PDB entry 3JCP | electron microscopy, 4.60 A resolution (low resolution: residue-level contacts below are approximate; hydrogen-bond / salt-bridge calls are withheld) | chains J and K of the 47 polymer chains in the assembly

# Chain J
Molecule: 26S protease regulatory subunit 8 homolog
Organism: Saccharomyces cerevisiae S288c
Reference sequence: Q01939 (PRS8_YEAST); residue numbers follow UniProt; this construct covers 1-405
Amino-acid sequence (405 residues; each row starts with the number of its first residue):
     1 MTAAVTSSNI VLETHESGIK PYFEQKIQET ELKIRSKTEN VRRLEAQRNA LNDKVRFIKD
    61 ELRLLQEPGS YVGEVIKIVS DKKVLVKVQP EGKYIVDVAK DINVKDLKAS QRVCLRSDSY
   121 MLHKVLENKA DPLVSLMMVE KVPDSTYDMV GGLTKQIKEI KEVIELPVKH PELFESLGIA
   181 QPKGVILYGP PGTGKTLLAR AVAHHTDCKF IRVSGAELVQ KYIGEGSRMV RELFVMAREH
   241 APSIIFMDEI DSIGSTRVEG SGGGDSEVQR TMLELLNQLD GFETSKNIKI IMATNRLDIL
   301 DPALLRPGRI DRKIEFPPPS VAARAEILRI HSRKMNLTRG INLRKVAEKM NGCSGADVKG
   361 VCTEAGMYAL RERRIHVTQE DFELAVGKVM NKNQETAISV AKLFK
Disordered / not traced: 1-23, 397-405
Curated features (UniProtKB/Swiss-Prot):
  - binding site (ATP): Gly189 to Thr196
  - modified residue: Thr2 (N-acetylthreonine)

# Chain K
Molecule: 26S protease regulatory subunit 6B homolog
Organism: Saccharomyces cerevisiae S288c
Reference sequence: P33298 (PRS6B_YEAST); residue numbers follow UniProt; this construct covers 1-428
Amino-acid sequence (428 residues; numbered 1 to 428; the number before each row is that of its first residue):
     1 MEELGIVTPV EKAVEEKPAV KSYASLLAQL NGTVNNNSAL SNVNSDIYFK LKKLEKEYEL
    61 LTLQEDYIKD EQRHLKRELK RAQEEVKRIQ SVPLVIGQFL EPIDQNTGIV SSTTGMSYVV
   121 RILSTLDREL LKPSMSVALH RHSNALVDIL PPDSDSSISV MGENEKPDVT YADVGGLDMQ
   181 KQEIREAVEL PLVQADLYEQ IGIDPPRGVL LYGPPGTGKT MLVKAVANST KAAFIRVNGS
   241 EFVHKYLGEG PRMVRDVFRL ARENAPSIIF IDEVDSIATK RFDAQTGSDR EVQRILIELL
   301 TQMDGFDQST NVKVIMATNR ADTLDPALLR PGRLDRKIEF PSLRDRRERR LIFGTIASKM
   361 SLAPEADLDS LIIRNDSLSG AVIAAIMQEA GLRAVRKNRY VILQSDLEEA YATQVKTDNT
   421 VDKFDFYK
Disordered / not traced: 1-47, 195-204, 419-428
Curated features (UniProtKB/Swiss-Prot):
  - binding site (ATP): Gly213 to Thr220
  - modified residue: Met1 (N-acetylmethionine)
  - cross-link: Lys280 (Glycyl lysine isopeptide (Lys-Gly) (interchain with G-Cter in ubiquitin))

# Interface between chain J and chain K
Contacting residue pairs (70; chain J residue first):
  Glu24(J) - Tyr48(K)
  Lys26(J) - Tyr48(K)
  Ile27(J) - Tyr48(K)
  Ile27(J) - Leu51(K)
  Ile27(J) - Lys52(K)
  Gln28(J) - Leu51(K)
  Thr30(J) - Glu55(K)
  Glu31(J) - Leu51(K)
  Glu31(J) - Glu55(K)
  Glu31(J) - Tyr58(K)
  Ile34(J) - Glu55(K)
  Ile34(J) - Tyr58(K)
  Ile34(J) - Glu59(K)
  Ile34(J) - Thr62(K)
  Lys37(J) - Thr62(K)
  Lys37(J) - Glu65(K)
  Asn40(J) - Glu65(K)
  Val41(J) - Glu65(K)
  Leu44(J) - Glu65(K)
  Leu44(J) - Ile68(K)
  Leu44(J) - Lys69(K)
  Leu44(J) - Gln72(K)
  Leu51(J) - Gln72(K)
  Leu51(J) - Leu75(K)
  Asn52(J) - Leu75(K)
  Val55(J) - Leu75(K)
  Ile58(J) - Leu79(K)
  Ile58(J) - Gln83(K)
  Ile58(J) - Val86(K)
  Glu61(J) - Val86(K)
  Glu61(J) - Ser124(K)
  Leu62(J) - Ile89(K)
  Leu64(J) - Arg121(K)
  Leu65(J) - Ile89(K)
  Leu65(J) - Ser143(K)
  Glu67(J) - Arg121(K)
  Glu67(J) - His142(K)
  Glu67(J) - Ser143(K)
  Glu67(J) - Ala145(K)
  Pro68(J) - His142(K)
  Pro68(J) - Asn144(K)
  Gly69(J) - His142(K)
  Ser70(J) - Tyr118(K)
  Ser70(J) - Val119(K)
  Tyr71(J) - Tyr118(K)
  Val72(J) - Ser117(K)
  Val72(J) - Tyr118(K)
  Val88(J) - Tyr118(K)
  Pro90(J) - Gly115(K)
  Pro90(J) - Met116(K)
  Pro90(J) - Ser117(K)
  Pro90(J) - Tyr118(K)
  Glu91(J) - Tyr118(K)
  Cys114(J) - Val119(K)
  Leu126(J) - Val119(K)
  Val134(J) - Lys280(K)
  Val134(J) - Ile297(K)
  Ser135(J) - Lys280(K)
  Met138(J) - Arg330(K)
  Arg212(J) - Arg330(K)
  Gln220(J) - Phe282(K)
  Tyr222(J) - Phe282(K)
  Tyr222(J) - Asp283(K)
  Tyr222(J) - Gln285(K)
  Glu225(J) - Phe282(K)
  Glu225(J) - Asp283(K)
  Met367(J) - Arg336(K)
  Leu370(J) - Leu190(K)
  Leu370(J) - Gln194(K)
  Arg371(J) - Glu186(K)
Also at the interface, not in a pair above, chain J (48 interface residues in all): Gln47, Arg48, Gln66, Val113, Leu136, Glu140, Ile223, Glu364
Also at the interface, not in a pair above, chain K (43 interface residues in all): Leu61, Gln64, Lys76, Ile103, Ile109, Asp325

# Overview
48 residues of chain J face 43 of chain K across their interface. UniProt lists 8 ATP-binding residues on
chain J; 8 ATP-binding residues on chain K.
Chain J is 26S protease regulatory subunit 8 homolog and chain K is 26S protease regulatory subunit 6B
homolog, both from Saccharomyces cerevisiae S288c; the structure, Structure of yeast 26S proteasome in M2
state derived from Titan dataset, was determined by electron microscopy (same publication as 3JCO).
